6HV4 - chains C and D of the 28 polymer chains in the assembly; structure by X-ray diffraction, 3.00 A resolution.

# Chain C
Name: Proteasome subunit alpha type-4
Source organism: Saccharomyces cerevisiae (strain ATCC 204508 / S288c)
Notes: EC 3.4.25.1
Reference sequence: P40303 (PSA4_YEAST); residues -1 to 252 here correspond to UniProt positions 1-254 (UniProt number = residue number + 2)
Chain sequence (254 residues; row label = number of the first residue in the row; numbers below 1 keep their minus sign (Met-1 is residue -1)):
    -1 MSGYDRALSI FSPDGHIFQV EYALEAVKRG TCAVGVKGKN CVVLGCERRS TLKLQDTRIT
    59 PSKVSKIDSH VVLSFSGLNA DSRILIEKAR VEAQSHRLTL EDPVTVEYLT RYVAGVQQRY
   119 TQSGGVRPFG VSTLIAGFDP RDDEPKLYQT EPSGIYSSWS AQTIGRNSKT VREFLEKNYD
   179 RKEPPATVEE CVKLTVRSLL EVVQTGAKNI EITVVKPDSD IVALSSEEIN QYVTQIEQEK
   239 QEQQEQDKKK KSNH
Disordered / not traced: -1 to 0, 241-252
Curated features (UniProtKB/Swiss-Prot):
  - modified residue: Thr58 (Phosphothreonine)

# Chain D
Name: Proteasome subunit alpha type-5
Source organism: Saccharomyces cerevisiae (strain ATCC 204508 / S288c)
Notes: EC 3.4.25.1
Reference sequence: P32379 (PSA5_YEAST); residues -7 to 252 here correspond to UniProt positions 1-260 (UniProt number = residue number + 8)
Chain sequence (260 residues; each row starts with the number of its first residue; numbers below 1 keep their minus sign (Met-7 is residue -7)):
    -7 MFLTRSEYDR GVSTFSPEGR LFQVEYSLEA IKLGSTAIGI ATKEGVVLGV EKRATSPLLE
    53 SDSIEKIVEI DRHIGCAMSG LTADARSMIE HARTAAVTHN LYYDEDINVE SLTQSVCDLA
   113 LRFGEGASGE ERLMSRPFGV ALLIAGHDAD DGYQLFHAEP SGTFYRYNAK AIGSGSEGAQ
   173 AELLNEWHSS LTLKEAELLV LKILKQVMEE KLDENNAQLS CITKQDGFKI YDNEKTAELI
   233 KELKEKEAAE SPEEADVEMS
Disordered / not traced: -7 to 0, 118-124, 243-252

# Chain C / chain D interface
Contacting residue pairs (63):
  Asp3(C) with Glu117(D)
  Arg4(C) with Glu117(D)
  Ala5(C) with Val4(D), hydrophobic; Glu117(D), hydrogen bond (backbone-side chain); Ser127(D)
  Ser7(C) with Ser127(D), hydrogen bond (backbone-side chain); Arg128(D)
  Ile8(C) with Gln15(D)
  Phe9(C) with Gln15(D); Tyr18(D); Ser19(D); Ala22(D), hydrophobic; Leu73(D), hydrophobic; Arg128(D); Pro129(D); Gly131(D)
  Ser10(C) with Tyr18(D)
  Pro11(C) with Tyr18(D), hydrophobic; Glu21(D)
  Asp12(C) with Glu21(D)
  Gly13(C) with Tyr18(D); Glu21(D); Ala22(D)
  His14(C) with Leu25(D)
  Ile15(C) with Leu73(D), hydrophobic; Arg128(D)
  Lys35(C) with Glu52(D), salt bridge
  Gln116(C) with Ala75(D); Asp76(D)
  Thr119(C) with Arg128(D), hydrogen bond (backbone-side chain)
  Gln120(C) with Asp76(D); Met126(D); Ser127(D), hydrogen bond (backbone-backbone); Arg128(D); Phe130(D)
  Ser121(C) with Ser127(D)
  Gly122(C) with Ser127(D)
  Ser151(C) with Ala75(D)
  Gly152(C) with Ala75(D)
  Ile153(C) with Thr74(D); Ala75(D)
  Ser155(C) with Leu51(D); Ser55(D)
  Ser156(C) with Leu51(D); Glu52(D), hydrogen bond (backbone-backbone); Ser55(D), hydrogen bond (backbone-side chain)
  Trp157(C) with Thr47(D); Ser48(D); Leu50(D); Leu51(D); Glu52(D)
  Ser158(C) with Leu50(D), hydrogen bond (backbone-backbone); Glu52(D), hydrogen bond
  Ala159(C) with Leu50(D)
  Leu173(C) with Leu50(D), hydrophobic
  Glu174(C) with Ser48(D), hydrogen bond; Pro49(D); Leu50(D)
  Tyr177(C) with Leu50(D), hydrophobic
  Arg179(C) with Pro49(D), hydrogen bond (side chain-backbone); Leu50(D), hydrogen bond (side chain-backbone); Leu51(D), hydrogen bond (side chain-backbone); Glu52(D)
Interface residues without a listed pair, chain C (31 interface residues in all): Arg170
Interface residues without a listed pair, chain D (26 interface residues in all): Asp1

# In short
The interface between chain C and chain D involves 31 residues on one side and 26 on the other, with 12
hydrogen bonds and 1 salt bridge. Polar pairs include Lys35(C)-Glu52(D), Ala5(C)-Glu117(D) and
Ser7(C)-Ser127(D).
Here chain C is Proteasome subunit alpha type-4 and chain D is Proteasome subunit alpha type-5, both from
Saccharomyces cerevisiae (strain ATCC 204508 / S288c). Entry 6HV4 (Yeast 20S proteasome with human beta2i
(1-53) in complex with ONX 0914) was determined by X-ray diffraction together with 6HTB, 6HTC, 6HTD, 6HTP,
6HTR, 6HUB and 30 further entries from the same study.
